PDB entry 5DHU | X-ray diffraction, 2.33 A resolution | chains A and C of the 4 polymer chains in the assembly

Chain A (and C):
Name: NAD kinase 1
Source organism: Listeria monocytogenes serovar 1/2a (strain ATCC BAA-679 / EGD-e)
Notes: EC 2.7.1.23; chain C of this document is another copy of the same molecule, construct and numbering; everything in this record applies to it too
Reference sequence: Q8Y8D7 (NADK1_LISMO); numbering as in UniProt (aligned over 1-264)
Chain sequence (272 residues; row label = number of the first residue in the row):
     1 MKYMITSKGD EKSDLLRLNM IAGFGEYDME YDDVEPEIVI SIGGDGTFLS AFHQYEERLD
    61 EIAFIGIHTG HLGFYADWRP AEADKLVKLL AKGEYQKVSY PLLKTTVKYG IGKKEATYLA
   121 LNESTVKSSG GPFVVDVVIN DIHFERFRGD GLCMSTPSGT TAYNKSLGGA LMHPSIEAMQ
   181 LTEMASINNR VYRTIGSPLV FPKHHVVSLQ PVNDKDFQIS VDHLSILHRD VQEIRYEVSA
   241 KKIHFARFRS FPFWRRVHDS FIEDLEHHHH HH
Not modelled in the structure: 112, 265-272 (chain C: 26, 88-93, 111-112, 264-272)
Differences from the reference sequence: expression tag (265-272)
Residues lining bound ligands:
  - 5A8 (5'-azido-5'-deoxy-8-[(2-{[2-(1H-indol-3-yl)ethyl]amino}-2-oxoethyl)sulfanyl]adenosine), molecule 1: Leu49, Asn122, Glu123, Ala162, Tyr163, Ser166, Asp222, His223
  - 5A8, molecule 2: Gly130, Gly131, Pro132, Phe133, Arg148, Gly149, Asp150, Ala185, Ile187
Swiss-Prot annotation at these positions:
  - active site: Asp45 (Proton acceptor)
  - binding site (NAD(+)): Asp45, Gly46, Asn122, Glu123, Arg148, Asp150, Ser158, Thr161 to Ser166, His223
  - mutagenesis: Asp45 (D45N: Only minor changes in the structure and a 10-fold decrease in the kinase activity), His223 (H223E: Twice less active than the wild-type. Its activity toward DTA is increased 2-fold)

How chain A and chain C interact:
Contacting residue pairs (35):
  Lys127(A) - Lys127(C)
  Asp150(A) - Tyr163(C)  hydrogen bond
  Tyr163(A) - Asp150(C)  hydrogen bond
  Tyr163(A) - Ala185(C)  hydrophobic
  Lys165(A) - Ile187(C)
  Ser166(A) - Ala185(C)
  Ser166(A) - Ser186(C)  hydrogen bond (side chain-backbone)
  Ser166(A) - Ile187(C)
  Leu167(A) - Ala185(C)  hydrophobic
  Ala185(A) - Tyr163(C)  hydrophobic
  Ala185(A) - Ser166(C)
  Ser186(A) - Ser166(C)  hydrogen bond (backbone-side chain)
  Ile187(A) - Lys165(C)
  Ile187(A) - Ser166(C)
  Ile187(A) - Phe261(C)
  Asn188(A) - Phe261(C)
  Asn189(A) - Ser260(C)
  Asn189(A) - Phe261(C)
  Arg190(A) - Asp259(C)  hydrogen bond (side chain-backbone)
  Arg190(A) - Ser260(C)  hydrogen bond (backbone-backbone)
  Arg190(A) - Glu263(C)
  Val191(A) - His71(C)
  Arg193(A) - Phe261(C)  hydrogen bond (side chain-backbone)
  Arg193(A) - Ile262(C)
  His223(A) - Gly130(C)
  Asp259(A) - Arg190(C)
  Ser260(A) - Asn189(C)
  Ser260(A) - Arg190(C)
  Phe261(A) - Ile187(C)
  Phe261(A) - Asn188(C)
  Phe261(A) - Asn189(C)
  Phe261(A) - Arg193(C)  hydrogen bond (backbone-side chain)
  Ile262(A) - Arg190(C)
  Ile262(A) - Arg193(C)
  Asp264(A) - Arg190(C)
Other interface residues (no listed pair), chain A (21 interface residues in all): Glu263
Other interface residues (no listed pair), chain C (22 interface residues in all): Leu72, Gly131, Leu167

Overview:
21 residues of chain A and 22 residues of chain C are in contact, with 8 hydrogen bonds. Polar pairs include
Asp150(A)-Tyr163(C), Ser166(A)-Ser186(C) and Arg190(A)-Asp259(C). Ligands of chain A: compound 5A8.
Both chains are NAD kinase 1 (Listeria monocytogenes serovar 1/2a (strain ATCC BAA-679 / EGD-e)). Entry 5DHU
(Crystal structure of NAD kinase 1 from Listeria monocytogenes in complex with a novel inhibitor) was
determined by X-ray diffraction together with 5DHP, 5DHQ, 5DHR, 5DHS and 5DHT from the same study.
